PDB entry 5DKI | X-ray diffraction, 2.80 A resolution | chains B and C of the 28 polymer chains in the assembly

Chain B:
Protein: Proteasome subunit alpha type-3
Organism: Saccharomyces cerevisiae (strain ATCC 204508 / S288c)
Notes: EC 3.4.25.1
UniProtKB: P23638 (PSA3_YEAST); residues 0-257 here correspond to UniProt positions 1-258 (UniProt number = residue number + 1)
Amino-acid sequence (258 residues; each row starts with the number of its first residue; numbering starts at 0):
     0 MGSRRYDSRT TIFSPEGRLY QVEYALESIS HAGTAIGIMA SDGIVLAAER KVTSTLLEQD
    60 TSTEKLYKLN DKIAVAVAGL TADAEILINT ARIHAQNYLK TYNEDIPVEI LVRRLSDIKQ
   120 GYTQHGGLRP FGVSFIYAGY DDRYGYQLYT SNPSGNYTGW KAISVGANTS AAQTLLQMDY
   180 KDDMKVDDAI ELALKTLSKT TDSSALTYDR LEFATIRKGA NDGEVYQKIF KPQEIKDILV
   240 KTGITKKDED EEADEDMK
Not modelled in the structure: 0, 245-257
Curated features (UniProtKB/Swiss-Prot):
  - cross-link (Glycyl lysine isopeptide (Lys-Gly)): Lys99 (interchain with G-Cter in ubiquitin), Lys198 (interchain with G-Cter in ubiquitin), Lys230 (interchain with G-Cter in ubiquitin)

Chain C:
Protein: Proteasome subunit alpha type-4
Organism: Saccharomyces cerevisiae (strain ATCC 204508 / S288c)
Notes: EC 3.4.25.1
UniProtKB: P40303 (PSA4_YEAST); residues -1 to 252 here correspond to UniProt positions 1-254 (UniProt number = residue number + 2)
Amino-acid sequence (254 residues; row label = number of the first residue in the row; numbers below 1 keep their minus sign (Met-1 is residue -1)):
    -1 MSGYDRALSI FSPDGHIFQV EYALEAVKRG TCAVGVKGKN CVVLGCERRS TLKLQDTRIT
    59 PSKVSKIDSH VVLSFSGLNA DSRILIEKAR VEAQSHRLTL EDPVTVEYLT RYVAGVQQRY
   119 TQSGGVRPFG VSTLIAGFDP RDDEPKLYQT EPSGIYSSWS AQTIGRNSKT VREFLEKNYD
   179 RKEPPATVEE CVKLTVRSLL EVVQTGAKNI EITVVKPDSD IVALSSEEIN QYVTQIEQEK
   239 QEQQEQDKKK KSNH
Not modelled in the structure: -1 to 0, 241-252
Curated features (UniProtKB/Swiss-Prot):
  - modified residue: Thr58 (Phosphothreonine)

Interface between chain B and chain C:
Residue-residue contacts (77):
  Arg3(B) - Arg4(C)  hydrogen bond (backbone-side chain)
  Asp6(B) - Tyr2(C)  hydrogen bond
  Asp6(B) - Arg4(C)  salt bridge
  Arg8(B) - Tyr2(C)
  Arg8(B) - Arg4(C)
  Thr10(B) - Leu6(C)
  Thr10(B) - Arg125(C)
  Ile11(B) - Leu6(C)  hydrophobic
  Ile11(B) - Gln17(C)
  Phe12(B) - Gln17(C)  hydrogen bond (backbone-side chain)
  Phe12(B) - Tyr20(C)  hydrophobic
  Phe12(B) - Ala21(C)  hydrophobic
  Phe12(B) - Leu76(C)  hydrophobic
  Phe12(B) - Arg125(C)
  Phe12(B) - Pro126(C)
  Phe12(B) - Gly128(C)
  Ser13(B) - Tyr20(C)
  Pro14(B) - Tyr20(C)  hydrophobic
  Pro14(B) - Glu23(C)
  Glu15(B) - Glu23(C)
  Glu15(B) - Arg27(C)  hydrogen bond (backbone-side chain)
  Gly16(B) - Tyr20(C)
  Gly16(B) - Glu23(C)
  Gly16(B) - Ala24(C)
  Gly16(B) - Arg27(C)
  Arg17(B) - Arg27(C)
  Leu18(B) - Leu76(C)  hydrophobic
  Leu18(B) - Arg125(C)
  Met38(B) - Asp54(C)
  Met38(B) - Arg56(C)
  Arg112(B) - Arg81(C)
  Ser115(B) - Arg81(C)  hydrogen bond (backbone-side chain)
  Asp116(B) - Arg81(C)  salt bridge
  Asp116(B) - Ile82(C)
  Gln119(B) - Ala78(C)
  Gln119(B) - Asp79(C)
  Gln119(B) - Ile82(C)
  Thr122(B) - Arg125(C)  hydrogen bond (backbone-side chain)
  Gln123(B) - Tyr118(C)
  Gln123(B) - Gly123(C)
  Gln123(B) - Val124(C)
  Gln123(B) - Arg125(C)  hydrogen bond (backbone-backbone)
  Gln123(B) - Phe127(C)
  His124(B) - Gly123(C)
  His124(B) - Val124(C)
  Gly125(B) - Tyr2(C)
  Gly125(B) - Gly123(C)
  Gly126(B) - Tyr2(C)
  Tyr143(B) - Arg56(C)  hydrogen bond (backbone-side chain)
  Tyr143(B) - Ile57(C)  hydrophobic
  Tyr145(B) - Arg56(C)  hydrogen bond (backbone-side chain)
  Gln146(B) - Ile57(C)
  Leu147(B) - Ile57(C)
  Tyr148(B) - Ile57(C)
  Ser153(B) - Ala78(C)
  Gly154(B) - Ala78(C)
  Gly154(B) - Arg81(C)  hydrogen bond (backbone-side chain)
  Asn155(B) - Asn77(C)
  Asn155(B) - Ala78(C)
  Asn155(B) - Arg81(C)
  Tyr156(B) - Pro59(C)  hydrophobic
  Tyr156(B) - Arg81(C)
  Gly158(B) - Gln53(C)
  Gly158(B) - Asp54(C)  hydrogen bond (backbone-backbone)
  Gly158(B) - Ile57(C)
  Gly158(B) - Thr58(C)  hydrogen bond (backbone-side chain)
  Trp159(B) - Leu50(C)  hydrophobic
  Trp159(B) - Lys51(C)
  Trp159(B) - Leu52(C)
  Trp159(B) - Gln53(C)
  Trp159(B) - Asp54(C)
  Lys160(B) - Leu52(C)  hydrogen bond (backbone-backbone)
  Lys160(B) - Gln53(C)
  Lys160(B) - Asp54(C)
  Ala161(B) - Leu52(C)  hydrogen bond (backbone-backbone)
  Leu175(B) - Leu52(C)
  Gln176(B) - Leu52(C)
Interface residues without a listed pair, chain B (40 interface residues in all): Thr157, Gln172, Tyr179

In short:
40 residues of chain B and 31 residues of chain C are in contact, with 14 hydrogen bonds and 2 salt bridges.
Polar contacts include Asp6(B)-Arg4(C), Asp116(B)-Arg81(C) and Arg3(B)-Arg4(C).
Chain B is Proteasome subunit alpha type-3 and chain C is Proteasome subunit alpha type-4, both from
Saccharomyces cerevisiae (strain ATCC 204508 / S288c); the structure, Yeast 20S proteasome in complex with
alkyne-PI, was determined by X-ray diffraction, deposited together with 5DKJ.
